Entry 8UFZ (X-ray diffraction, 3.06 A resolution); this record covers chains B and F of the 3 polymer chains in the assembly.

# Chain B
Molecule: 16-nt DNA strand
Sequence (16 nucleotides; numbered 17 to 32; the number before each row is that of its first residue):
    17 TCACTTCCGCTTTTAT
Residues lining bound ligands: Y5U ((2M,2'M)-2,2'-(selenophene-2,5-diyl)di(1H-benzimidazole-6-carboximidamide)): DC26, DT27, DT28, DT29, DT30, DA31

# Chain F
Protein: Transcription factor PU.1
From: Homo sapiens
Notes: fragment: ETS-Domain
Reference sequence: P17947 (SPI1_HUMAN); residues 165-270 here = UniProt positions 165-270
Sequence (106 residues; row label = number of the first residue in the row):
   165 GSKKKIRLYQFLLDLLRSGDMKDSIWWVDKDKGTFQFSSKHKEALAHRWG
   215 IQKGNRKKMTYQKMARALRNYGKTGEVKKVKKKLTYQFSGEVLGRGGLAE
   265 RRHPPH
Not modelled in the structure: 165-168, 260-270
Curated features (UniProtKB/Swiss-Prot):
  - DNA-binding region: Ile170 to Ser253 (ETS)
  - binding site (DNA): Lys217, Arg230, Arg233, Lys243
  - natural variant: His211 (H211P: In AGM10), Val241 (V241G: In AGM10)

# Interface between chain B and chain F
Residue-residue contacts - 18 pairs, chain B then chain F:
  DC20(B) - Arg171(F)  salt bridge to the phosphate
  DC20(B) - Leu172(F)  hydrogen bond to the phosphate
  DC20(B) - Trp213(F)  phosphate contact
  DC20(B) - Lys217(F)  hydrogen bond to the phosphate
  DC20(B) - Tyr235(F)  hydrogen bond to the phosphate
  DT21(B) - Trp213(F)  hydrogen bond to the phosphate
  DT21(B) - Lys217(F)  salt bridge to the phosphate
  DT21(B) - Asn219(F)  hydrogen bond to the phosphate
  DT21(B) - Met223(F)  phosphate contact
  DT22(B) - Asn219(F)  phosphate contact
  DT22(B) - Arg220(F)  phosphate contact
  DT22(B) - Lys221(F)  hydrogen bond to the phosphate
  DT22(B) - Met223(F)  phosphate contact
  DT22(B) - Lys227(F)  salt bridge to the phosphate
  DT22(B) - Arg230(F)  base contact
  DC23(B) - Lys221(F)  salt bridge to the phosphate
  DC24(B) - Gln226(F)  base contact
  DG25(B) - Gln226(F)  base contact
Interface residues without a listed pair, chain B (7 interface residues in all): DA19
Interface residues without a listed pair, chain F (16 interface residues in all): Ile170, Lys222, Ala231, Asn234

# In short
7 residues of chain B and 16 residues of chain F are in contact; the contacts include 6 hydrogen bonds and 4
salt bridges. Polar pairs include DC20(B)-Leu172(F), DC20(B)-Lys217(F) and DC20(B)-Tyr235(F). Ligands of chain
B: compound Y5U.
Chain B is a 16-nt DNA strand and chain F is Transcription factor PU.1 (Homo sapiens); the structure, Human
PU.1 ETS-Domain (165-270) Bound to d(AATAAAAGCGGAAGTG) in Ternary Complex with DB1976, was determined by X-ray
diffraction.
